Entry 2KI6 (solution NMR); this record covers chains B and C of the 6 polymer chains in the assembly.

# Chain B
Protein: Heparin-binding growth factor 1
Source organism: Homo sapiens
UniProtKB: P05230 (FGF1_HUMAN); residues 1-133 here correspond to UniProt positions 23-155 (UniProt number = residue number + 22)
Sequence (133 residues; each row starts with the number of its first residue):
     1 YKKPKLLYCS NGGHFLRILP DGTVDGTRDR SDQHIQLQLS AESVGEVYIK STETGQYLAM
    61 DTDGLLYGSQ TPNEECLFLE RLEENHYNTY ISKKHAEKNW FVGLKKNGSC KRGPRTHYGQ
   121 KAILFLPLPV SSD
UniProt features mapped onto this chain:
  - region: Lys-105 to Lys-121 (Heparin-binding)
  - motif: Lys-2 to Lys-5 (Nuclear localization signal)
  - binding site (heparin): Asn-11

# Chain C
Protein: Protein S100-A13
Source organism: Homo sapiens
UniProtKB: Q99584 (S10AD_HUMAN); residues 1-98 here = UniProt positions 1-98
Sequence (98 residues; numbered 1 to 98; the number before each row is that of its first residue):
     1 MAAEPLTELE ESIETVVTTF FTFARQEGRK DSLSVNEFKE LVTQQLPHLL KDVGSLDEKM
    61 KSLDVNQDSE LKFNEYWRLI GELAKEIRKK KDLKIRKK
Modified positions: Lys-97 (D-lysine; DLY); Lys-98 (D-lysine; DLY)
UniProt features mapped onto this chain:
  - binding site (Ca(2+)): Ser-32, Glu-37, Asp-64, Asn-66, Asp-68, Glu-70, Glu-75
  - modified residue: Ser-32 (Phosphoserine)

# Interface between chain B and chain C
Residue-residue contacts - 14 pairs, chain B then chain C:
  Trp-100(B) / Gln-26(C)
  Pro-114(B) / Gln-26(C)
  Arg-115(B) / Arg-25(C)
  Arg-115(B) / Gln-26(C)
  Arg-115(B) / Glu-40(C)
  His-117(B) / Arg-25(C)
  His-117(B) / Lys-30(C)
  Tyr-118(B) / Phe-21(C)
  Tyr-118(B) / Arg-25(C)
  Tyr-118(B) / Lys-30(C)
  Gly-119(B) / Thr-22(C)
  Gly-119(B) / Arg-25(C)
  Gln-120(B) / Thr-22(C)
  Gln-120(B) / Arg-25(C)
Interface residues without a listed pair, chain B (8 interface residues in all): Thr-116
Interface residues without a listed pair, chain C (7 interface residues in all): Gln-44

# In short
The interface between chain B and chain C involves 8 residues on one side and 7 on the other. Curated
annotation (UniProt) lists heparin-binding residue Asn-11(B) on chain B; 7 Ca2+-binding residues on chain C.
Chain B is Heparin-binding growth factor 1 and chain C is Protein S100-A13, both from Homo sapiens; the
structure, The FGF1-S100A13-C2A hetero-hexameric complex structure: A component in the non-classical pathway
for FGF1 secretion, was determined by solution NMR together with 2KI4 from the same study.
